Entry 6HUB (X-ray diffraction, 2.90 A resolution); this record covers chains C and D of the 28 polymer chains in the assembly.

[Chain C]
Molecule: Proteasome subunit alpha type-4
Source organism: Saccharomyces cerevisiae (strain ATCC 204508 / S288c)
Notes: EC 3.4.25.1
UniProtKB: P40303 (PSA4_YEAST); residues -1 to 252 here correspond to UniProt positions 1-254 (UniProt number = residue number + 2)
Amino-acid sequence (254 residues; each row starts with the number of its first residue; numbers below 1 keep their minus sign (Met-1 is residue -1)):
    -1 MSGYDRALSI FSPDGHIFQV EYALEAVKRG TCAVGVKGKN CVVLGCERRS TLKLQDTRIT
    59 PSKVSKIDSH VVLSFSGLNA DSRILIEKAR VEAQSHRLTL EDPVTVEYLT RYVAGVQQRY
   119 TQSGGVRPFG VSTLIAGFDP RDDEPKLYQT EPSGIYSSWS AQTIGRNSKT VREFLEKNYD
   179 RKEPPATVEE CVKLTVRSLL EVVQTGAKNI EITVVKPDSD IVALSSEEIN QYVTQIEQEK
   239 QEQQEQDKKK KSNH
Not modelled in the structure: -1 to 0, 241-252
Swiss-Prot annotation at these positions:
  - modified residue: Thr58 (Phosphothreonine)

[Chain D]
Molecule: Proteasome subunit alpha type-5
Source organism: Saccharomyces cerevisiae (strain ATCC 204508 / S288c)
Notes: EC 3.4.25.1
UniProtKB: P32379 (PSA5_YEAST); residues -7 to 252 here correspond to UniProt positions 1-260 (UniProt number = residue number + 8)
Amino-acid sequence (260 residues; row label = number of the first residue in the row; numbers below 1 keep their minus sign (Met-7 is residue -7)):
    -7 MFLTRSEYDR GVSTFSPEGR LFQVEYSLEA IKLGSTAIGI ATKEGVVLGV EKRATSPLLE
    53 SDSIEKIVEI DRHIGCAMSG LTADARSMIE HARTAAVTHN LYYDEDINVE SLTQSVCDLA
   113 LRFGEGASGE ERLMSRPFGV ALLIAGHDAD DGYQLFHAEP SGTFYRYNAK AIGSGSEGAQ
   173 AELLNEWHSS LTLKEAELLV LKILKQVMEE KLDENNAQLS CITKQDGFKI YDNEKTAELI
   233 KELKEKEAAE SPEEADVEMS
Not modelled in the structure: -7 to 0, 118-124, 243-252

[Chain C / chain D interface]
Pairs across the interface (63; chain C residue first):
  Asp3(C) - Glu117(D)
  Arg4(C) - Glu117(D)
  Ala5(C) - Val4(D)  hydrophobic
  Ala5(C) - Glu117(D)
  Ala5(C) - Ser127(D)
  Ser7(C) - Ser127(D)
  Ser7(C) - Arg128(D)
  Ile8(C) - Gln15(D)
  Phe9(C) - Gln15(D)
  Phe9(C) - Tyr18(D)
  Phe9(C) - Ser19(D)
  Phe9(C) - Ala22(D)  hydrophobic
  Phe9(C) - Leu73(D)  hydrophobic
  Phe9(C) - Arg128(D)
  Phe9(C) - Pro129(D)
  Phe9(C) - Gly131(D)
  Ser10(C) - Tyr18(D)
  Pro11(C) - Tyr18(D)  hydrophobic
  Pro11(C) - Glu21(D)
  Asp12(C) - Glu21(D)
  Gly13(C) - Tyr18(D)
  Gly13(C) - Glu21(D)
  Gly13(C) - Ala22(D)
  His14(C) - Leu25(D)
  Ile15(C) - Leu73(D)  hydrophobic
  Ile15(C) - Arg128(D)
  Lys35(C) - Glu52(D)  salt bridge
  Gln116(C) - Ala75(D)
  Gln116(C) - Asp76(D)
  Thr119(C) - Arg128(D)  hydrogen bond (backbone-side chain)
  Gln120(C) - Met126(D)
  Gln120(C) - Ser127(D)  hydrogen bond (backbone-backbone)
  Gln120(C) - Arg128(D)
  Gln120(C) - Pro129(D)
  Gln120(C) - Phe130(D)
  Ser121(C) - Ser127(D)
  Gly122(C) - Ser127(D)
  Ser151(C) - Ala75(D)
  Gly152(C) - Ala75(D)
  Ile153(C) - Thr74(D)
  Ile153(C) - Ala75(D)
  Ser155(C) - Leu51(D)
  Ser155(C) - Ser55(D)
  Ser156(C) - Leu51(D)
  Ser156(C) - Glu52(D)  hydrogen bond (backbone-backbone)
  Ser156(C) - Ser55(D)  hydrogen bond (backbone-side chain)
  Trp157(C) - Thr47(D)
  Trp157(C) - Ser48(D)
  Trp157(C) - Leu50(D)
  Trp157(C) - Leu51(D)
  Trp157(C) - Glu52(D)
  Ser158(C) - Leu50(D)  hydrogen bond (backbone-backbone)
  Ser158(C) - Glu52(D)  hydrogen bond
  Ala159(C) - Leu50(D)
  Leu173(C) - Leu50(D)  hydrophobic
  Glu174(C) - Ser48(D)  hydrogen bond
  Glu174(C) - Pro49(D)
  Glu174(C) - Leu50(D)
  Tyr177(C) - Leu50(D)  hydrophobic
  Arg179(C) - Pro49(D)  hydrogen bond (side chain-backbone)
  Arg179(C) - Leu50(D)
  Arg179(C) - Leu51(D)  hydrogen bond (side chain-backbone)
  Arg179(C) - Glu52(D)
Interface residues without a listed pair, chain C (31 interface residues in all): Arg170
Interface residues without a listed pair, chain D (27 interface residues in all): Asp1, Ser79

[Summary]
31 residues of chain C and 27 residues of chain D are in contact; the contacts include 9 hydrogen bonds and 1
salt bridge. Polar pairs include Lys35(C)-Glu52(D), Thr119(C)-Arg128(D) and Ser156(C)-Ser55(D).
Here chain C is Proteasome subunit alpha type-4 and chain D is Proteasome subunit alpha type-5, both from
Saccharomyces cerevisiae (strain ATCC 204508 / S288c). Entry 6HUB (Yeast 20S proteasome with human beta2c
(S171G) in complex with 16) was determined by X-ray diffraction (same publication as 6HTB, 6HTC, 6HTD, 6HTP,
6HTR, 6HUC and 30 further entries).
